Entry 9RI9 (electron microscopy, 2.85 A resolution); this record covers chains D and G of the 6 polymer chains in the assembly.

# Chain D (and G)
Protein: SlNRC3
From: Solanum lycopersicum
Notes: chain G of this document is another copy of the same molecule, construct and numbering; everything in this record applies to it too
UniProtKB: A0A3Q7GDL1 (A0A3Q7GDL1_SOLLC); residues 1-891 here = UniProt positions 1-891
Amino-acid sequence (919 residues; numbered 1 to 919; the number before each row is that of its first residue):
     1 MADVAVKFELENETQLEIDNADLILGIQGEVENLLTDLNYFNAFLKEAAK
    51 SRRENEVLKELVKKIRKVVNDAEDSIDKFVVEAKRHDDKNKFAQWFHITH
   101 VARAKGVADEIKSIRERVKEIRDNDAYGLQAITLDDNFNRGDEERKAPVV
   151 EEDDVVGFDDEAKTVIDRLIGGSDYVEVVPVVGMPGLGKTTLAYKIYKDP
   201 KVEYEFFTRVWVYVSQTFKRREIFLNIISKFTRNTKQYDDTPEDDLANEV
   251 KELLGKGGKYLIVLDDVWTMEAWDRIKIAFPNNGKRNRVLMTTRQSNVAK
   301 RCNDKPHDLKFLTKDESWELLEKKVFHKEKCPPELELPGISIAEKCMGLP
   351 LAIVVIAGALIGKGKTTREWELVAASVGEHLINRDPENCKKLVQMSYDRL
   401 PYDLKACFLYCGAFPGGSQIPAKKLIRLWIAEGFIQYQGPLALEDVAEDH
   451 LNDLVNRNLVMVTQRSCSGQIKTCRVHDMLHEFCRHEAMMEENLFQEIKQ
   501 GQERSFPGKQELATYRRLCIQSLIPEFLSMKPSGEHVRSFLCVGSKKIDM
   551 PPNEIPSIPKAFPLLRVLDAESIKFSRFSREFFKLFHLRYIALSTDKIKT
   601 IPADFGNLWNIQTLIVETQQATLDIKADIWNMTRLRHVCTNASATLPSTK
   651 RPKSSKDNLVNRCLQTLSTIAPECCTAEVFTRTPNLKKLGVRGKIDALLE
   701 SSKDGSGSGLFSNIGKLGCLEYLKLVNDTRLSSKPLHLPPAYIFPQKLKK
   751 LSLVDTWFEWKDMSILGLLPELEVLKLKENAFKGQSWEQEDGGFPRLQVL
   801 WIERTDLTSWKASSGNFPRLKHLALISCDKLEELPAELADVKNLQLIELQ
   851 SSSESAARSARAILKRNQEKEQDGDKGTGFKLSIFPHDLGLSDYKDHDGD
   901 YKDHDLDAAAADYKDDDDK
Disordered / not traced: 1-18, 138-142, 892-919
Construct notes: engineered mutation Glu9 (Leu in A0A3Q7GDL1), Glu13 (Leu in A0A3Q7GDL1), Glu17 (Leu in A0A3Q7GDL1); expression tag (892-919)
Residues lining bound ligands: ATP (adenosine-5'-triphosphate): Val149, Val150, Glu151, Asp154, Val155, Val156, Phe158, Gly186, Leu187, Gly188, Lys189, Thr190, Thr191, Asp266, Arg294, Leu320, Pro350, Leu351, Val354, Leu392

# Interface between chain D and chain G
Residue-residue contacts (70):
  Glu54(D) with Lys50(G), hydrogen bond (backbone-side chain)
  Asn55(D) with Glu47(G), hydrogen bond; Ile132(G); Thr133(G), hydrogen bond (side chain-backbone)
  Glu56(D) with Ala43(G); Lys46(G), salt bridge; Glu47(G), hydrogen bond (backbone-side chain); Lys50(G), salt bridge
  Val57(D) with Tyr40(G), hydrophobic; Ala43(G)
  Glu60(D) with Asn39(G); Ala43(G)
  Lys64(D) with Thr36(G)
  Asn124(D) with Arg122(G)
  Tyr127(D) with Ala126(G); Gln130(G)
  Glu144(D) with Lys219(G), salt bridge
  Ala147(D) with Arg220(G); Asp244(G); Arg275(G), hydrogen bond (backbone-side chain)
  Val149(D) with Arg220(G); Asp274(G); Arg275(G); Ile278(G), hydrophobic
  Glu152(D) with Ile278(G)
  Leu225(D) with Asp240(G)
  Asn226(D) with Asp240(G); Pro242(G)
  Ser229(D) with Asp240(G), hydrogen bond (side chain-backbone); Thr241(G)
  Lys230(D) with Pro242(G); Asp245(G), salt bridge
  Arg233(D) with Gln237(G); Thr241(G), hydrogen bond
  Thr235(D) with Asp240(G), hydrogen bond
  Lys236(D) with Asp239(G), salt bridge
  His327(D) with Lys300(G); Arg301(G)
  Pro333(D) with Arg819(G), hydrogen bond (backbone-side chain)
  Glu334(D) with Arg819(G)
  Gly358(D) with Met270(G)
  Ile361(D) with Asn297(G); Lys300(G); Arg301(G)
  Gly362(D) with Lys300(G); Asn456(G)
  Lys363(D) with Asp449(G), salt bridge
  Thr366(D) with Ser468(G)
  Arg368(D) with Glu448(G), salt bridge; Gln470(G)
  Glu369(D) with Glu448(G); Asn452(G), hydrogen bond
  Glu371(D) with Lys749(G), salt bridge
  Leu372(D) with Leu441(G); Asp445(G)
  Ala375(D) with Pro440(G)
  Ser376(D) with Leu441(G)
  Glu379(D) with Pro440(G)
  Gln500(D) with Arg662(G)
  Gln502(D) with Gly439(G), hydrogen bond (side chain-backbone); Pro440(G), hydrogen bond (side chain-backbone); Leu441(G), hydrogen bond (side chain-backbone); Arg662(G), hydrogen bond (backbone-side chain)
  Glu503(D) with Ala442(G); Arg636(G), salt bridge; Arg662(G); Gln665(G), hydrogen bond; Asn685(G)
  Arg504(D) with Gln438(G)
  Ser505(D) with Arg662(G)
Interface residues without a listed pair, chain D (51 interface residues in all): Leu58, Glu120, Gly128, Gln130, Ala131, Lys146, Pro148, Tyr194, Trp211, Thr367, Arg384, Gly501
Interface residues without a listed pair, chain G (58 interface residues in all): Phe44, Leu129, Leu134, Tyr238, Glu243, Glu249, Lys251, Asp304, Tyr437, Cys663, Glu773, Gln798

# Overview
The interface between chain D and chain G involves 51 residues on one side and 58 on the other; the contacts
include 15 hydrogen bonds and 9 salt bridges. Among the polar pairs are Glu56(D)-Lys46(G), Glu56(D)-Lys50(G)
and Glu144(D)-Lys219(G). Bound to chain D: ATP.
Both chains are SlNRC3 (Solanum lycopersicum). Entry 9RI9 (Cryo-EM structure of the tomato NRC3 hexameric
resistosome) was determined by electron microscopy, deposited together with 9RIA.
